5KRK - chains A and C of the 4 polymer chains in the assembly; structure by X-ray diffraction, 2.39 A resolution.

[Chain A]
Name: Estrogen receptor
Organism: Homo sapiens
Notes: fragment: ligand-binding domain
UniProt: P03372 (ESR1_HUMAN), isoform P03372-3; residues 298-554 here correspond to UniProt positions 125-381 (UniProt number = residue number - 173)
Sequence (257 residues; row label = number of the first residue in the row):
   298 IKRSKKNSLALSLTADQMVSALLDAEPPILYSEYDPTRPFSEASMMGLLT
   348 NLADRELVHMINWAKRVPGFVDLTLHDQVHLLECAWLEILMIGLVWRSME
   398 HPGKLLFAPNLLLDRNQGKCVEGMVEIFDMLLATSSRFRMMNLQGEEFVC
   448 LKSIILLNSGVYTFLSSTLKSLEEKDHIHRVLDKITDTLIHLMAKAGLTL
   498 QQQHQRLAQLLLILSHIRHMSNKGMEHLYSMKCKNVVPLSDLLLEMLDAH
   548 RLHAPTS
Unresolved in the structure: 298-304, 332-335, 461-471, 533, 549-554
Sequence notes: engineered mutation Ser537 (Tyr364 in P03372)
Residues lining bound ligands: 6WQ (4-[(5-bromanyl-2,3-dihydroinden-1-ylidene)-(4-hydroxyphenyl)methyl]phenol): Met343, Leu346, Thr347, Leu349, Ala350, Glu353, Trp383, Leu384, Leu387, Met388, Leu391, Arg394, Phe404, Glu419, Gly420, Met421, Ile424, Phe425, Leu428, Gly521, His524, Leu525, Leu536, Leu540

[Chain C]
Name: NCOA2
Notes: fragment: Nuclear receptor-interacting peptide
Sequence (14 residues; numbered 686 to 699; the number before each row is that of its first residue):
   686 KHKILHRLLQDSSS
Unresolved in the structure: 686, 697-699

[How chain A and chain C interact]
Contacting residue pairs - 21 pairs, chain A then chain C:
  Ile358(A) - Leu690(C)  hydrophobic
  Ile358(A) - Leu693(C)
  Ile358(A) - Leu694(C)  hydrophobic
  Lys362(A) - Leu693(C)  hydrogen bond (side chain-backbone)
  Lys362(A) - Leu694(C)  hydrogen bond (side chain-backbone)
  Lys362(A) - Asp696(C)
  Leu372(A) - Leu694(C)  hydrophobic
  Leu372(A) - Gln695(C)
  Gln375(A) - Leu694(C)
  Val376(A) - Leu690(C)  hydrophobic
  Val376(A) - His691(C)
  Val376(A) - Leu694(C)  hydrophobic
  Leu379(A) - Leu690(C)  hydrophobic
  Leu379(A) - Leu694(C)  hydrophobic
  Glu380(A) - Leu690(C)
  Asp538(A) - Ile689(C)
  Leu539(A) - Ile689(C)
  Glu542(A) - Lys688(C)
  Glu542(A) - Ile689(C)  hydrogen bond (side chain-backbone)
  Glu542(A) - Leu690(C)
  Met543(A) - Leu690(C)  hydrophobic
Interface residues without a listed pair, chain A (13 interface residues in all): Val355, Phe367
Interface residues without a listed pair, chain C (9 interface residues in all): His687

[Overview]
13 residues of chain A face 9 of chain C across their interface; the contacts include 3 hydrogen bonds. Among
the polar pairs are Lys362(A)-Leu693(C), Lys362(A)-Leu694(C) and Glu542(A)-Ile689(C). Ligands of chain A:
compound 6WQ.
Here chain A is Estrogen receptor (Homo sapiens) and chain C is NCOA2. Entry 5KRK (Crystal Structure of the
ER-alpha Ligand-binding Domain (Y537S) in Complex with
4,4'-((5-bromo-2,3-dihydro-1H-inden-1-ylidene)methylene)diphenol) was determined by X-ray diffraction,
deposited together with 5KR9, 5KRA, 5KRC, 5KRF, 5KRH, 5KRI and 43 further entries.
